PDB entry 3GLH | X-ray diffraction, 3.89 A resolution | chains A and E of the 5 polymer chains in the assembly

# Chain A
Name: DNA polymerase III subunit delta
Source organism: Escherichia coli
Notes: EC 2.7.7.7
UniProtKB: P28630 (HOLA_ECOLI); numbering as in UniProt (aligned over 1-343)
Sequence (343 residues; each row starts with the number of its first residue):
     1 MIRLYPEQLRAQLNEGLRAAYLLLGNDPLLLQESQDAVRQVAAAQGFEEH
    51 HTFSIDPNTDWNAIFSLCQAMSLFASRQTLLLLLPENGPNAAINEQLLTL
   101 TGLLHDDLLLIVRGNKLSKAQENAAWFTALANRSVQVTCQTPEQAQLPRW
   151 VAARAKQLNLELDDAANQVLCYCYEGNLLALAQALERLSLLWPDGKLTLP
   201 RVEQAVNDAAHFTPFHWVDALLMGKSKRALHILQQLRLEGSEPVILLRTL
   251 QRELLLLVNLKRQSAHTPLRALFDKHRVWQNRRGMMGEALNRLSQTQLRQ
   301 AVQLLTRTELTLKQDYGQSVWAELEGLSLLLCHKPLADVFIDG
Unresolved in the structure: 141, 211, 339-343

# Chain E
Name: DNA polymerase III subunit delta'
Source organism: Escherichia coli
Notes: EC 2.7.7.7
UniProtKB: P28631 (HOLB_ECOLI); residues 1-334 here = UniProt positions 1-334
Sequence (334 residues; row label = number of the first residue in the row):
     1 MRWYPWLRPDFEKLVASYQAGRGHHALLIQALPGMGDDALIYALSRYLLC
    51 QQPQGHKSCGHCRGCQLMQAGTHPDYYTLAPEKGKNTLGVDAVREVTEKL
   101 NEHARLGGAKVVWVTDAALLTDAAANALLKTLEEPPAETWFFLATREPER
   151 LLATLRSRCRLHYLAPPPEQYAVTWLSREVTMSQDALLAALRLSAGSPGA
   201 ALALFQGDNWQARETLCQALAYSVPSGDWYSLLAALNHEQAPARLHWLAT
   251 LLMDALKRHHGAAQVTNVDVPGLVAELANHLSPSRLQAILGDVCHIREQL
   301 MSVTGINRELLITDLLLRIEHYLQPGVVLPVPHL
Unresolved in the structure: 165, 207

# Chain A / chain E interface
Contacting residue pairs (29):
  Arg248(A) - Gly305(E)  hydrogen bond (side chain-backbone)
  Arg248(A) - Asn307(E)  hydrogen bond
  Gln251(A) - Asn307(E)  hydrogen bond
  Gln251(A) - Glu309(E)  hydrogen bond
  Gln251(A) - Leu310(E)
  Leu255(A) - Glu309(E)
  Leu255(A) - Thr313(E)
  Val258(A) - Tyr230(E)
  Asn259(A) - Tyr230(E)  hydrogen bond
  Arg262(A) - Asp228(E)  salt bridge
  Arg262(A) - Tyr230(E)
  Arg262(A) - Leu317(E)
  Arg262(A) - Glu320(E)  salt bridge
  Val302(A) - Leu310(E)
  Gln303(A) - Asp314(E)
  Gln303(A) - Arg318(E)
  Leu305(A) - Leu310(E)  hydrophobic
  Thr306(A) - Leu310(E)
  Thr306(A) - Leu311(E)
  Thr306(A) - Asp314(E)
  Glu309(A) - Ile306(E)
  Glu309(A) - Asn307(E)  hydrogen bond
  Glu309(A) - Leu310(E)
  Leu310(A) - Gln299(E)
  Leu310(A) - Ile306(E)  hydrophobic
  Lys313(A) - Val303(E)
  Lys313(A) - Gly305(E)  hydrogen bond (side chain-backbone)
  Tyr316(A) - Val303(E)
  Tyr316(A) - Thr304(E)  hydrogen bond
Interface residues without a listed pair, chain A (16 interface residues in all): Arg299, Gln314
Interface residues without a listed pair, chain E (17 interface residues in all): His321

# Overview
16 residues of chain A and 17 residues of chain E are in contact, with 8 hydrogen bonds and 2 salt bridges.
Polar pairs include Arg262(A)-Asp228(E), Arg262(A)-Glu320(E) and Arg248(A)-Gly305(E).
Chain A is DNA polymerase III subunit delta and chain E is DNA polymerase III subunit delta', both from
Escherichia coli; the structure, Crystal Structure of the E. coli clamp loader bound to Psi Peptide, was
determined by X-ray diffraction, deposited together with 3GLF, 3GLG and 3GLI.
